1MRO - chains B and D of the 6 polymer chains in the assembly; structure by X-ray diffraction, 1.16 A resolution.

== Chain B ==
Molecule: Methyl-coenzyme M reductase
Organism: Methanothermobacter marburgensis str. Marburg
Notes: EC 1.8.-.-
UniProtKB: P11560 (MCRB_METTM); residues 2-443 here correspond to UniProt positions 1-442 (UniProt number = residue number - 1)
Amino-acid sequence (442 residues; numbered 2 to 443; the number before each row is that of its first residue):
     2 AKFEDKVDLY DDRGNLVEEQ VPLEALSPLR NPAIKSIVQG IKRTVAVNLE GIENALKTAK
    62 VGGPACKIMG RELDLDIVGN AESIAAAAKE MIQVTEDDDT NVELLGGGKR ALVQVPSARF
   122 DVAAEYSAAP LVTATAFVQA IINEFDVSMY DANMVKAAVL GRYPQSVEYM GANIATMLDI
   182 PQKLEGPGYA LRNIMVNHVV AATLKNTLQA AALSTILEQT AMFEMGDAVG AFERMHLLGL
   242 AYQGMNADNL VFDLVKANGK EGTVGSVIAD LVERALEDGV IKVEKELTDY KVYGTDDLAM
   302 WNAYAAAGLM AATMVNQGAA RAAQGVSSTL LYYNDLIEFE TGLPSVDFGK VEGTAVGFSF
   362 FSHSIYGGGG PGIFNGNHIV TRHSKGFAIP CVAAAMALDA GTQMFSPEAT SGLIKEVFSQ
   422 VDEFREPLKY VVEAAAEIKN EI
Ligand contacts:
  - 1-thioethanesulfonic acid (COM): Phe361, Ser365, Tyr367
  - factor 430 (F43): Ser365, Ile366, Tyr367
  - Coenzyme B (TP7): Phe361, Phe362, Tyr367, Gly368, Gly369, His379, Ile380, Val381
UniProt features mapped onto this chain:
  - binding site (coenzyme B): Gly370

== Chain D ==
Molecule: Methyl-coenzyme M reductase
Organism: Methanothermobacter marburgensis str. Marburg
Notes: EC 1.8.-.-
UniProtKB: P11558 (MCRA_METTM); residues 2-549 here correspond to UniProt positions 1-548 (UniProt number = residue number - 1)
Amino-acid sequence (548 residues; numbered 2 to 549; the number before each row is that of its first residue):
     2 ADKLFINALK KKFEESPEEK KTTFYTLGGW KQSERKTEFV NAGKEVAAKR GIPQYNPDIG
    62 TPLGQRVLMP YQVSTTDTYV EGDDLHFVNN AAMQQMWDDI RRTVIVGLNH AHAVIEKRLG
   122 KEVTPETITH YLETVNHAMP GAAVVQEHMV ETHPALVADS YVKVFTGNDE IADEIDPAFV
   182 IDINKQFPED QAETLKAEVG DGIWQVVRIP TIVSRTCDGA TTSRWSAMQI GMSMISAYKQ
   242 AAGEAATGDF AYAAKHAEVI HMGTYLPVRR ARGENEPGGV PFGYLADICQ SSRVNYEDPV
   302 RVSLDVVATG AMLYDQIWLG SYMSGGVGFT QYATAAYTDN ILDDFTYFGK EYVEDKYGLC
   362 EAPNNMDTVL DVATEVTFYG LEQYEEYPAL LEDQFGGSQR AAVVAAAAGC STAFATGNAQ
   422 TGLSGWYLSM YLHKEQHSRL GFYGYDLQDQ CGASNVFSIR GDEGLPLELR GPNYPNYAMN
   482 VGHQGEYAGI SQAPHAARGD AFVFNPLVKI AFADDNLVFD FTNVRGEFAK GALREFEPAG
   542 ERALITPA
Modified positions: His257 (n1-methylated histidine; MHS); Arg271 (5-methyl-arginine; AGM); Gln400 (2-methyl-glutamine; MGN); Gly445 (thioglycin; GL3); Cys452 (s-methylcysteine; SMC)
Bound ions: factor 430 Ni: Gln147 (together with 1-thioethanesulfonic acid)
Ligand contacts:
  - 1-thioethanesulfonic acid (COM): Tyr333, Phe443, Tyr444, Gly445
  - factor 430 (F43), molecule 1: Ala143, Ala144, Val145, Val146, Gln147, Met150, Val151, Met229, Gln230, Met233, Ile236, Ala243, Gly244
  - factor 430 (F43), molecule 2: Gly326, Gly327, Val328, Gly329, Phe330, Thr331, Gln332, Tyr333, Phe396, Gly397, Gly398, Gln400, Gly442, Phe443
  - Coenzyme B (TP7), molecule 1: Arg225, Lys256, His257
  - Coenzyme B (TP7), molecule 2: Arg270, Arg271, Leu320, Met324, Ser325, Phe330, Phe443, Ala479, Met480, Asn481, Val482
UniProt features mapped onto this chain:
  - binding site (coenzyme B): Arg271

== Chain B / chain D interface ==
Residue-residue contacts - 108 pairs, chain B then chain D:
  Val62(B) - Phe505(D)
  Gly63(B) - Leu470(D)
  Gly63(B) - Phe505(D)
  Pro65(B) - Ile261(D)  hydrophobic
  Pro65(B) - Asn506(D)  hydrogen bond (backbone-side chain)
  Ala66(B) - Asn506(D)
  Ala66(B) - Pro507(D)
  Ala66(B) - Leu508(D)  hydrophobic
  Cys67(B) - Tyr285(D)
  Cys67(B) - Phe505(D)
  Cys67(B) - Asn506(D)  hydrogen bond
  Lys68(B) - Glu199(D)  salt bridge
  Lys68(B) - Phe503(D)
  Lys68(B) - Val504(D)
  Lys68(B) - Phe505(D)  hydrogen bond (backbone-backbone)
  Ile69(B) - Pro467(D)  hydrophobic
  Ile69(B) - Glu469(D)
  Ile69(B) - Leu470(D)  hydrophobic
  Ile69(B) - His496(D)
  Ile69(B) - Val504(D)
  Met70(B) - Thr195(D)
  Met70(B) - His496(D)
  Met70(B) - Arg499(D)
  Met70(B) - Asp501(D)
  Met70(B) - Ala502(D)
  Met70(B) - Phe503(D)  hydrophobic
  Gly71(B) - Arg499(D)
  Arg72(B) - Asn419(D)
  Arg72(B) - Gln421(D)  hydrogen bond
  Arg72(B) - Pro467(D)
  Arg72(B) - Leu468(D)
  Arg72(B) - Glu469(D)  salt bridge
  Val139(B) - Ile460(D)  hydrophobic
  Gln140(B) - Ile460(D)
  Ile143(B) - Ile460(D)  hydrophobic
  Met150(B) - Phe458(D)
  Tyr151(B) - Asn365(D)
  Tyr151(B) - Asn366(D)
  Tyr151(B) - Met367(D)  hydrogen bond (side chain-backbone)
  Tyr151(B) - Thr422(D)
  Tyr151(B) - Phe458(D)  hydrophobic
  Ala153(B) - Ile460(D)
  Asn154(B) - Gln421(D)
  Asn154(B) - Pro467(D)
  Met155(B) - Pro467(D)  hydrophobic
  Lys157(B) - Ile460(D)
  Lys157(B) - Arg461(D)
  Lys157(B) - Gly462(D)  hydrogen bond (side chain-backbone)
  Lys157(B) - Gly465(D)  hydrogen bond (side chain-backbone)
  Ala158(B) - Pro467(D)
  Ala158(B) - Leu470(D)  hydrophobic
  Gly162(B) - Leu466(D)
  Gly162(B) - Leu470(D)
  Arg163(B) - Pro282(D)
  Arg163(B) - Tyr285(D)  hydrogen bond
  Arg163(B) - Leu466(D)
  Arg163(B) - Leu470(D)
  Arg163(B) - Phe505(D)
  Tyr164(B) - Gly462(D)
  Tyr164(B) - Asp463(D)
  Tyr164(B) - Leu466(D)
  Pro165(B) - Gly462(D)
  Pro165(B) - Asp463(D)
  Pro165(B) - Leu466(D)
  Pro165(B) - Asn474(D)  hydrogen bond (backbone-side chain)
  Pro165(B) - Pro476(D)
  Gln166(B) - Gly279(D)  hydrogen bond (side chain-backbone)
  Gln166(B) - Gly280(D)  hydrogen bond (side chain-backbone)
  Gln166(B) - Leu470(D)
  Gln166(B) - Gly472(D)  hydrogen bond (side chain-backbone)
  Gln166(B) - Pro473(D)
  Gln166(B) - Asn474(D)  hydrogen bond (side chain-backbone)
  Gln166(B) - Tyr475(D)  hydrogen bond (side chain-backbone)
  Val168(B) - Tyr266(D)
  Val168(B) - Pro268(D)
  Glu169(B) - Tyr266(D)  hydrogen bond
  Met171(B) - Thr265(D)
  Lys184(B) - Tyr266(D)
  Gln325(B) - Arg119(D)
  Gln325(B) - Ala246(D)
  Ser363(B) - Ala246(D)
  His364(B) - Gly244(D)
  His364(B) - Glu245(D)
  His364(B) - Ala246(D)
  Ser365(B) - Thr248(D)
  Ser365(B) - Gly249(D)
  Ser365(B) - Ala252(D)
  Ile366(B) - Met229(D)
  Ile366(B) - Met233(D)  hydrophobic
  Ile366(B) - Ile236(D)  hydrophobic
  Ile366(B) - Thr248(D)
  Ile366(B) - Ala252(D)
  Tyr367(B) - Met229(D)  hydrophobic
  Tyr367(B) - Lys256(D)  hydrogen bond (backbone-side chain)
  Gly368(B) - Ala252(D)
  Gly368(B) - Lys256(D)
  Gly369(B) - Tyr253(D)
  Gly370(B) - Gly249(D)
  Ile374(B) - Tyr253(D)
  Thr403(B) - Arg119(D)
  Gln404(B) - Arg119(D)
  Met405(B) - Ala114(D)
  Met405(B) - Val115(D)  hydrophobic
  Met405(B) - Lys118(D)
  Met405(B) - Asp250(D)
  Phe406(B) - Asp250(D)
  Phe406(B) - Tyr253(D)  hydrophobic
  Phe406(B) - Ala258(D)  hydrophobic
Also at the interface, not in a pair above, chain B (50 interface residues in all): Lys61, Thr136, Asp152, Leu161, Ser167, Ile181, Gly371
Also at the interface, not in a pair above, chain D (67 interface residues in all): His111, Gly232, Ala254, Leu267, Val281, Ala420, Ser459, Arg471

== Overview ==
50 residues of chain B face 67 of chain D across their interface; the contacts include 16 hydrogen bonds and 2
salt bridges. Among the polar pairs are Lys68(B)-Glu199(D), Arg72(B)-Glu469(D) and Pro65(B)-Asn506(D).
Here chain B is Methyl-coenzyme M reductase and chain D is Methyl-coenzyme M reductase, both from
Methanothermobacter marburgensis str. Marburg. Entry 1MRO (Methyl-coenzyme M reductase) was determined by
X-ray diffraction.
